5L67 - chains N and a of the 28 polymer chains in the assembly; structure by X-ray diffraction, 2.60 A resolution.

== Chain N ==
Protein: Proteasome subunit beta type-1
Organism: Saccharomyces cerevisiae (strain ATCC 204508 / S288c)
Notes: EC 3.4.25.1
UniProt: P38624 (PSB1_YEAST); residues 1-196 here correspond to UniProt positions 20-215 (UniProt number = residue number + 19)
Amino-acid sequence (196 residues; numbered 1 to 196; the number before each row is that of its first residue):
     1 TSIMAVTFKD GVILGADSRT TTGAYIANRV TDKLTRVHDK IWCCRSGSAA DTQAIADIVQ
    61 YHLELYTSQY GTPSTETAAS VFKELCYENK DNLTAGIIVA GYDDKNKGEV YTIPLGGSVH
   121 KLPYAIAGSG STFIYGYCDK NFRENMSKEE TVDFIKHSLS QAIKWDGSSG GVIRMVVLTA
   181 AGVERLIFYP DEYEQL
Ion coordination: Mg2+: Ile163, Asp166, Ser169
UniProt features mapped onto this chain:
  - active site: Thr1 (Nucleophile)

== Chain a ==
Protein: Proteasome subunit beta type-7
Organism: Saccharomyces cerevisiae (strain ATCC 204508 / S288c)
Notes: EC 3.4.25.1
UniProt: P30657 (PSB7_YEAST); residues -12 to 233 here correspond to UniProt positions 21-266 (UniProt number = residue number + 33)
Amino-acid sequence (246 residues; numbered -12 to 233; the number before each row is that of its first residue; numbers below 1 keep their minus sign (Thr-12 is residue -12)):
   -12 TQIANAGASP MVNTQQPIVT GTSVISMKYD NGVIIAADNL GSYGSLLRFN GVERLIPVGD
    48 NTVVGISGDI SDMQHIERLL KDLVTENAYD NPLADAEEAL EPSYIFEYLA TVMYQRRSKM
   108 NPLWNAIIVA GVQSNGDQFL RYVNLLGVTY SSPTLATGFG AHMANPLLRK VVDRESDIPK
   168 TTVQVAEEAI VNAMRVLYYR DARSSRNFSL AIIDKNTGLT FKKNLQVENM KWDFAKDIKG
   228 YGTQKI
Not modelled in the structure: -12 to 0

== How chain N and chain a interact ==
Contacting residue pairs (65; chain N residue first):
  Arg19(N) with Ala189(a)
  Thr21(N) with Ala189(a)
  Gly23(N) with Arg190(a)
  Ala24(N) with Phe146(a), hydrophobic; Arg187(a); Asp188(a); Ala189(a), hydrogen bond (backbone-backbone); Arg190(a)
  Tyr25(N) with Phe146(a); Arg187(a)
  Ile26(N) with Tyr186(a); Arg187(a), hydrogen bond (backbone-backbone); Asp188(a); Ala189(a)
  Ala27(N) with Arg187(a), hydrogen bond (backbone-side chain)
  Arg29(N) with Tyr186(a); Arg187(a); Lys218(a), hydrogen bond (side chain-backbone); Trp219(a); Phe221(a)
  Val30(N) with Phe221(a), hydrophobic; Ala222(a), hydrophobic; Ile225(a), hydrophobic
  Asp32(N) with Lys226(a); Gly227(a), hydrogen bond (side chain-backbone); Gln231(a)
  Leu34(N) with Gln231(a)
  Thr35(N) with Tyr228(a); Gln231(a)
  Arg36(N) with Gln231(a), hydrogen bond (backbone-side chain); Ile233(a)
  Trp42(N) with Gln231(a); Ile233(a)
  Arg45(N) with Tyr228(a)
  Gln53(N) with Tyr228(a), hydrogen bond (backbone-side chain)
  Ala56(N) with Tyr228(a)
  Asp57(N) with Tyr228(a), hydrogen bond
  Phe133(N) with Leu33(a), hydrophobic
  Lys164(N) with Leu34(a)
  Trp165(N) with Ser32(a); Leu33(a); Leu34(a), hydrogen bond (backbone-backbone); Arg35(a)
  Asp166(N) with Ser32(a)
  Gly167(N) with Ser32(a), hydrogen bond (backbone-backbone); Leu34(a); Ala189(a); Arg190(a)
  Ser168(N) with Arg190(a)
  Gly171(N) with Trp219(a)
  Val172(N) with Trp219(a), hydrophobic
  Arg174(N) with Ala222(a), hydrogen bond (side chain-backbone); Ile225(a)
  Arg185(N) with Lys226(a); Gln231(a); Ile233(a), hydrogen bond (side chain-backbone)
  Ile187(N) with Ala222(a); Lys223(a)
  Tyr189(N) with Trp219(a); Asp220(a); Lys223(a)
  Pro190(N) with Trp219(a)
  Asp191(N) with Arg193(a), salt bridge
  Glu194(N) with Tyr185(a), hydrogen bond; Arg193(a), salt bridge
Interface residues without a listed pair, chain N (35 interface residues in all): Asn28, Ile163
Interface residues without a listed pair, chain a (27 interface residues in all): Asn37, Met150, Met217

== Summary ==
35 residues of chain N and 27 residues of chain a are in contact, with 13 hydrogen bonds and 2 salt bridges.
Among the polar pairs are Asp191(N)-Arg193(a), Glu194(N)-Arg193(a) and Ala27(N)-Arg187(a). From UniProt:
active-site residue Thr1(N) on chain N.
Chain N is Proteasome subunit beta type-1 and chain a is Proteasome subunit beta type-7, both from
Saccharomyces cerevisiae (strain ATCC 204508 / S288c); the structure, Yeast 20S proteasome with mouse beta5i
(1-138) and mouse beta6 (97-111; 118-133) in complex with PR-924, was determined by X-ray diffraction together
with 5L52, 5L54, 5L55, 5L5A, 5L5B, 5L5D and 30 further entries from the same study.
